PDB entry 2JJH | X-ray diffraction, 2.70 A resolution | chain A

Chain A:
Protein: L-lysine epsilon aminotransferase
Organism: Mycobacterium tuberculosis
Notes: EC 2.6.1.36
UniProt: P63509 (LAT_MYCTU); residue numbers follow UniProt; this construct covers 1-449
Chain sequence (449 residues; each row starts with the number of its first residue):
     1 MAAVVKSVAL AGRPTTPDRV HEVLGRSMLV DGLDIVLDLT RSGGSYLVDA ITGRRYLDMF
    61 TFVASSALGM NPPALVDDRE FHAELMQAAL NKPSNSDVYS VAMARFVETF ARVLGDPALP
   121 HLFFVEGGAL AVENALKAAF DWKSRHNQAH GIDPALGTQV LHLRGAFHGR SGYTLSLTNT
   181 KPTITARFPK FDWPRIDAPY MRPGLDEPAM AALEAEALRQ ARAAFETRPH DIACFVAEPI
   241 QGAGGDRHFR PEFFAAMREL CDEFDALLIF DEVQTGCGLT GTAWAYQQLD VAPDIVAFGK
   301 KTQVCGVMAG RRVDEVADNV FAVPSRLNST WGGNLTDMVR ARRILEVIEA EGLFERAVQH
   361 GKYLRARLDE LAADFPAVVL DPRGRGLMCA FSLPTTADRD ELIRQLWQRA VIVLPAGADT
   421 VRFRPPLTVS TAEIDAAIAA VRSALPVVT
Disordered / not traced: 1-14
Differences from the reference sequence: engineered mutation Ala243 (Glu in P63509)
Covalently attached groups: pyridoxal phosphate (PLP) linked to Lys300
Small-molecule neighbours:
  - 2-oxoglutaric acid (AKG): Val63, Phe167, Arg170, Ile184, Ala243, Gln274, Asn328, Thr330, Arg422
  - pyridoxal phosphate (PLP): Gly127, Gly128, Ala129, Val132, Phe167, His168, Gly169, Glu238, Asp271, Val273, Gln274, Ser329, Thr330

In short:
Bound to chain A: 2-oxoglutaric acid. Covalently linked pyridoxal phosphate: at Lys300.
Chain A is L-lysine epsilon aminotransferase (Mycobacterium tuberculosis); the structure, E243 mutant of M.
tuberculosis Rv3290C, was determined by X-ray diffraction (same publication as 2JJE, 2JJF and 2JJG).
